9BC6 - chains A and B of the 4 polymer chains in the assembly; structure by electron microscopy, 2.50 A resolution.

== Chain A (and B) ==
Protein: Potassium/sodium hyperpolarization-activated cyclic nucleotide-gated channel 1
Organism: Homo sapiens
Notes: chain B of this document is another copy of the same molecule, construct and numbering; everything in this record applies to it too
UniProtKB: O60741 (HCN1_HUMAN); the construct lacks a stretch of the UniProt sequence, so the offset changes along the chain: 1-635 = UniProt 1-635; 636-660 = UniProt 866-890
Sequence (660 residues; row label = number of the first residue in the row):
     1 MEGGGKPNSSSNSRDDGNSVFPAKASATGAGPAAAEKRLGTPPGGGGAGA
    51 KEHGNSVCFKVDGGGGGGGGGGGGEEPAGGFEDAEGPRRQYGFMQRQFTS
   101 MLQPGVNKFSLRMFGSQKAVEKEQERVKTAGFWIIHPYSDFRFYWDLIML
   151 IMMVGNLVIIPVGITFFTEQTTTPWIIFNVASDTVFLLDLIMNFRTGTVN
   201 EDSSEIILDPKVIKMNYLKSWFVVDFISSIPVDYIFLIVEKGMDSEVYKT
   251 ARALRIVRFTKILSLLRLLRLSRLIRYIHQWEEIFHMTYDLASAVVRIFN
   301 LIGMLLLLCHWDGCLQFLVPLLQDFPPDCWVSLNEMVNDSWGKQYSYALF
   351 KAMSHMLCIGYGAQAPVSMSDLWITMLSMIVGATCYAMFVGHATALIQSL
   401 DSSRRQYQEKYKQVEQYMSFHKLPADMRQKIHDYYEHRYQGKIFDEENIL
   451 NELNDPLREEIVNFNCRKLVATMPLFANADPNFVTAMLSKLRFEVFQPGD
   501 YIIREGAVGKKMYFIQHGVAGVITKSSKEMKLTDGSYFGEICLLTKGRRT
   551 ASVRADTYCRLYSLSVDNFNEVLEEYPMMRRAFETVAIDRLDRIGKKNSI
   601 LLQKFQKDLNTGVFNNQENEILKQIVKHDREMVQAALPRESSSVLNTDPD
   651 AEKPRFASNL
Unresolved in the structure: 1-93, 243-251, 587-660
Differences from the reference sequence: engineered mutation Leu305 (Met in O60741)
Small-molecule neighbours:
  - 2,6-bis(1-methylethyl)phenol (PFL), molecule 1: Leu305, Cys309, Met353, Met356, Leu357, Cys385, Tyr386, Phe389
  - 2,6-bis(1-methylethyl)phenol (PFL), molecule 2: Ile380, Ala383, Thr384
Swiss-Prot annotation at these positions:
  - motif: Cys358 to Gly362 (Selectivity filter)
  - binding site (3',5'-cyclic AMP): Gly539, Glu540, Cys542, Arg549, Thr550, Arg590, Arg593
  - glycosylation: Asn338 (N-linked (GlcNAc...) asparagine)
Reported in the primary citation:
  - binding site for 2,6-bis(1-methylethyl)phenol: Leu305, Phe389

== Interface between chain A and chain B ==
Contacting residue pairs (101; chain A residue first):
  Ser346(A) - Met369(B)
  Ser346(A) - Trp373(B)  hydrogen bond
  Leu349(A) - Trp373(B)  hydrophobic
  Leu349(A) - Met376(B)  hydrophobic
  Phe350(A) - Tyr361(B)  hydrophobic
  Phe350(A) - Pro366(B)
  Phe350(A) - Leu372(B)  hydrophobic
  Phe350(A) - Thr375(B)
  Phe350(A) - Met376(B)  hydrophobic
  Phe350(A) - Met379(B)  hydrophobic
  Met353(A) - Met376(B)  hydrophobic
  Met353(A) - Ile380(B)  hydrophobic
  Ser354(A) - Tyr361(B)  hydrogen bond
  Leu357(A) - Cys358(B)
  Leu357(A) - Met379(B)  hydrophobic
  Leu357(A) - Ala383(B)  hydrophobic
  Cys358(A) - Cys358(B)
  Ile359(A) - Ser354(B)
  Ile359(A) - His355(B)
  Ile359(A) - Cys358(B)
  Ile359(A) - Ile359(B)
  Ile359(A) - Gly360(B)
  Ile359(A) - Met379(B)  hydrophobic
  Gly360(A) - Tyr361(B)
  Tyr361(A) - Tyr361(B)
  Gly362(A) - Tyr361(B)  hydrogen bond (backbone-side chain)
  Gly362(A) - Ala365(B)
  Ala363(A) - Ala365(B)  hydrophobic
  Tyr386(A) - Ala383(B)  hydrogen bond (side chain-backbone)
  Tyr386(A) - Tyr386(B)
  Tyr386(A) - Ala387(B)  hydrogen bond (side chain-backbone)
  Phe389(A) - Ala387(B)  hydrophobic
  Val390(A) - Ala387(B)  hydrophobic
  Val390(A) - Val390(B)  hydrophobic
  Ala393(A) - Ala387(B)
  Ala393(A) - Met388(B)  hydrophobic
  Thr394(A) - Gly391(B)
  Thr394(A) - Thr394(B)
  Ile397(A) - Met388(B)
  Ile397(A) - Gly391(B)
  Ile397(A) - His392(B)
  Gln398(A) - Gln398(B)  hydrogen bond
  Asp401(A) - Ser293(B)  hydrogen bond
  Asp401(A) - Arg297(B)
  Arg404(A) - His286(B)  hydrogen bond
  Arg404(A) - Ser293(B)
  Glu409(A) - Ser402(B)
  Glu409(A) - Arg405(B)  salt bridge
  Glu409(A) - Gln406(B)
  Lys410(A) - Glu452(B)  salt bridge
  Lys412(A) - Ser399(B)
  Lys412(A) - Ser402(B)
  Lys412(A) - Ser403(B)
  Gln413(A) - Gln406(B)  hydrogen bond
  Gln413(A) - Ile443(B)
  Gln413(A) - Phe444(B)
  Gln413(A) - Ile449(B)
  Gln416(A) - Ser403(B)
  Gln416(A) - Lys442(B)
  Gln416(A) - Ile443(B)
  Tyr417(A) - Phe444(B)  hydrophobic
  Tyr417(A) - Glu446(B)  hydrogen bond
  Tyr417(A) - Ile449(B)  hydrophobic
  Tyr417(A) - Leu450(B)
  Tyr417(A) - Ile461(B)
  Ser419(A) - Lys442(B)
  Phe420(A) - Arg438(B)
  Phe420(A) - Tyr439(B)
  Phe420(A) - Gln440(B)
  Phe420(A) - Lys442(B)
  Phe420(A) - Phe444(B)  hydrophobic
  Phe420(A) - Arg560(B)
  His421(A) - Glu446(B)  salt bridge
  His421(A) - Phe464(B)
  His421(A) - Asn465(B)
  Lys422(A) - Phe464(B)
  Leu423(A) - Phe464(B)  hydrophobic
  Pro424(A) - Phe464(B)  hydrophobic
  Met427(A) - Glu460(B)
  Lys430(A) - Leu457(B)
  Lys430(A) - Glu460(B)  salt bridge
  Ile431(A) - Leu457(B)  hydrophobic
  Ile431(A) - Ile461(B)  hydrophobic
  His432(A) - Asp290(B)
  Tyr434(A) - Glu452(B)  hydrogen bond (side chain-backbone)
  Tyr434(A) - Leu453(B)
  Tyr434(A) - Asn454(B)
  Tyr434(A) - Leu457(B)  hydrophobic
  Tyr435(A) - Ile449(B)
  Tyr435(A) - Glu452(B)  hydrogen bond
  Tyr439(A) - Glu452(B)
  Gln440(A) - Arg112(B)  hydrogen bond (side chain-backbone)
  Val495(A) - Asn454(B)  hydrogen bond (backbone-side chain)
  Phe496(A) - Asn454(B)
  Phe496(A) - Pro456(B)
  Tyr501(A) - Pro456(B)
  Arg504(A) - Glu459(B)  salt bridge
  His517(A) - Phe114(B)
  His517(A) - Gly115(B)
  Gly518(A) - Ser116(B)
  Thr533(A) - Lys118(B)
Interface residues without a listed pair, chain A (57 interface residues in all): Gly342, Lys343, Tyr347, Leu400, Arg405, Gln408, Val414, Gln497, Asp500
Interface residues without a listed pair, chain B (68 interface residues in all): Met287, Leu291, Ala294, Thr384, Ala395, Leu400, Gly441, Asp445, Phe493, Tyr562

== In short ==
57 residues of chain A face 68 of chain B across their interface; the contacts include 14 hydrogen bonds and 5
salt bridges. Among the polar pairs are Glu409(A)-Arg405(B), Lys410(A)-Glu452(B) and His421(A)-Glu446(B).
Chain A binds 2,6-bis(1-methylethyl)phenol. From the paper: a binding site for 2,6-bis(1-methylethyl)phenol at
Leu305(A) and Phe389(A).
Chain A and chain B are both Potassium/sodium hyperpolarization-activated cyclic nucleotide-gated channel 1
(Homo sapiens); the structure, HCN1 M305L with propofol, was determined by electron microscopy (same
publication as 8UC7, 8UC8 and 9BC7).
